7Y4W - chains D and F of the 10 polymer chains in the assembly; structure by electron microscopy, 3.67 A resolution.

== Chain D (and F) ==
Molecule: Transitional endoplasmic reticulum ATPase
From: Homo sapiens
Notes: EC 3.6.4.6; chain F of this document is another copy of the same molecule, construct and numbering; everything in this record applies to it too
UniProt: P55072 (TERA_HUMAN); residue numbers follow UniProt; this construct covers 21-806
Amino-acid sequence (787 residues; row label = number of the first residue in the row):
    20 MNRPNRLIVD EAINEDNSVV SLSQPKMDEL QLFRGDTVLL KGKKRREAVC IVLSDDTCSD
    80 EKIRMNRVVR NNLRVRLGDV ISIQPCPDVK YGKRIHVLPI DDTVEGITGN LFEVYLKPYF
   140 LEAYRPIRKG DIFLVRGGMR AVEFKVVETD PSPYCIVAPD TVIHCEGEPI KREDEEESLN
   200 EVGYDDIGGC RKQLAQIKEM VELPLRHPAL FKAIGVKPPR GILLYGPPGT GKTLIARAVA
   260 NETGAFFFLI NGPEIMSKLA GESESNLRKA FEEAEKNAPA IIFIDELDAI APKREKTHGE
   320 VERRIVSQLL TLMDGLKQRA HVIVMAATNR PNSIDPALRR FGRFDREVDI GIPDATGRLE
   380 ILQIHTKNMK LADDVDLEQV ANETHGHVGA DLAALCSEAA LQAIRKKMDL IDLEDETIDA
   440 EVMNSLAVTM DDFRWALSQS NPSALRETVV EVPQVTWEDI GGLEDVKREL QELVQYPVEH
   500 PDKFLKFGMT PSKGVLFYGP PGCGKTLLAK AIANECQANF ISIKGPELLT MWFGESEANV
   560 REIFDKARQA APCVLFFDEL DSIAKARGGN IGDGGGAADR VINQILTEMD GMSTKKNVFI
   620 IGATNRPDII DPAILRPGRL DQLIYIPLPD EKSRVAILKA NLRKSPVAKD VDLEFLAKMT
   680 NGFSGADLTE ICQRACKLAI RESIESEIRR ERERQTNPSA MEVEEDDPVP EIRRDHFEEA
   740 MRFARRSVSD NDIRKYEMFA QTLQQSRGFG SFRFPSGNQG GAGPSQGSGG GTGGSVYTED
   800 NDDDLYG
Not modelled in the structure: 20-21, 765-806 (chain F: 20-21, 777-806)
Differences from the reference sequence: initiating methionine (20)
UniProt features mapped onto this chain:
  - region: Thr797 to Gly806 (Interaction with UBXN6)
  - motif: Asp802 to Gly806 (PIM motif)
  - binding site (ATP): Pro247 to Leu253, Asn348, His384, Gly521 to Leu526
  - modified residue: Ser37 (Phosphoserine), Lys315 (N6,N6,N6-trimethyllysine), Thr436 (Phosphothreonine), Ser462 (Phosphoserine), Lys502 (N6-acetyllysine), Lys505 (N6-acetyllysine), Lys668 (N6-acetyllysine), Ser702 (Phosphoserine), Lys754 (N6-acetyllysine), Ser770 (Phosphoserine), Ser775 (Phosphoserine), Ser787 (Phosphoserine), Tyr805 (Phosphotyrosine)
  - natural variant: Arg95 (R95G: In IBMPFD1), Gly97 (G97E: In CMT2Y), Ile126 (I126F: In IBMPFD1; uncertain significance), Arg155 (R155C: In IBMPFD1; R155H: In FTDALS6 and IBMPFD1; R155L: In IBMPFD1; R155P: In IBMPFD1; R155S: In IBMPFD1), Arg159 (R159G: In FTDALS6; R159H: In IBMPFD1), Ala160 (A160T: In IBMPFD1; uncertain significance), Glu185 (E185K: In CMT2Y), Arg191 (R191Q: In FTDALS6 and IBMPFD1), Leu198 (L198W: In IBMPFD1), Ala232 (A232E: In IBMPFD1), Ile254 (I254F: In IBMPFD1; uncertain significance), Ile369 (I369T: In IBMPFD1; uncertain significance), 2 further natural variant entries in UniProt
  - mutagenesis: Phe52 to Asp55 (Abolishes interaction with NPLOC4; when associated with A-110), Arg53 (R53A: Minor effect on affinity for ATP and ADP), Arg86 (R86A: Strongly increased affinity for ATP. Strongly reduced affinity for ADP), Tyr110 (Y110A: Abolishes interaction with NPLOC4; when associated with 52-A--A-55), Arg113 to His115 (Severely reduced binding to DERL1), Phe131 (F131R: Severely reduced binding to DERL1), Leu140 (L140D: Severely reduced binding to DERL1), Asp179 (D179R: No effect on binding to DERL1), His183 (H183W: Severely reduced binding to DERL1), Lys251 (K251Q: Impairs ERAD degradation of HMGCR and does not inhibit interaction with RHBDD1; when associated with Q-524), Glu305 (E305Q: Defect in ubiquitin-dependent protein degradation by the proteasome; when associated with Q-578), Lys312 (K312A: Does not affect methylation by VCPKMT), 8 further mutagenesis entries in UniProt

== How chain D and chain F interact ==
Pairs across the interface - 91 pairs, chain D then chain F:
  Pro247(D) - Arg359(F)
  Pro247(D) - Phe360(F)
  Pro272(D) - Ser326(F)
  Pro272(D) - Thr330(F)
  Glu273(D) - Thr330(F)  hydrogen bond (backbone-side chain)
  Ser276(D) - Arg323(F)
  Ser276(D) - Ser326(F)
  Ser276(D) - Gln327(F)  hydrogen bond (side chain-backbone)
  Glu305(D) - Arg359(F)  salt bridge
  Glu305(D) - Arg362(F)  salt bridge
  His317(D) - His317(F)  hydrogen bond
  Glu321(D) - Glu319(F)
  Ala409(D) - Phe360(F)  hydrophobic
  Asp410(D) - Phe360(F)
  Ser416(D) - Val235(F)
  Ala419(D) - Ile233(F)  hydrophobic
  Ala419(D) - Val235(F)  hydrophobic
  Ile423(D) - Leu229(F)  hydrophobic
  Ile423(D) - Ile233(F)  hydrophobic
  Arg424(D) - Glu218(F)  salt bridge
  Met427(D) - Glu80(F)
  Asp428(D) - Ile27(F)
  Asp428(D) - Glu80(F)
  Leu429(D) - Glu80(F)
  Ile430(D) - Arg25(F)
  Ile430(D) - Leu26(F)
  Ile430(D) - Glu80(F)
  Asp431(D) - Val99(F)
  Ile437(D) - Ala228(F)  hydrophobic
  Ile437(D) - Leu229(F)  hydrophobic
  Asp438(D) - Ala228(F)
  Asp438(D) - Lys231(F)  salt bridge
  Asp438(D) - Ala232(F)
  Val441(D) - Leu229(F)  hydrophobic
  Val441(D) - Ala232(F)  hydrophobic
  Leu445(D) - Ile233(F)  hydrophobic
  Leu456(D) - Lys614(F)
  Ser457(D) - Lys614(F)
  Ser457(D) - Lys615(F)
  Asn460(D) - Arg567(F)
  Ser462(D) - Phe360(F)
  Arg465(D) - Arg560(F)
  Arg465(D) - Glu607(F)  salt bridge
  Pro545(D) - Asn602(F)
  Pro545(D) - Thr606(F)
  Leu548(D) - Asp598(F)
  Leu548(D) - Asn602(F)
  Thr549(D) - Asn602(F)
  Phe552(D) - Gly595(F)
  Phe552(D) - Asp598(F)
  Phe552(D) - Arg599(F)
  Asn589(D) - Gly588(F)
  Asn589(D) - Gly591(F)
  Ile590(D) - Arg586(F)
  Ile590(D) - Gly591(F)
  Ile590(D) - Gly594(F)
  Asp592(D) - Gly591(F)
  Asp592(D) - Asp592(F)
  Ser664(D) - Lys505(F)  hydrogen bond (side chain-backbone)
  Pro665(D) - Phe506(F)  hydrophobic
  Phe674(D) - Arg772(F)
  Phe674(D) - Pro774(F)  hydrophobic
  Met678(D) - Phe768(F)  hydrophobic
  Met678(D) - Phe771(F)  hydrophobic
  Gln692(D) - Thr509(F)  hydrogen bond (side chain-backbone)
  Lys696(D) - Met508(F)
  Ile699(D) - Lys502(F)
  Ile699(D) - Phe503(F)  hydrophobic
  Ile699(D) - Phe506(F)  hydrophobic
  Arg700(D) - Arg487(F)
  Arg700(D) - Glu491(F)  salt bridge
  Arg700(D) - Tyr495(F)  hydrogen bond
  Ile703(D) - Tyr495(F)  hydrophobic
  Ile703(D) - Lys502(F)
  Pro729(D) - Lys505(F)
  Ile731(D) - Phe506(F)  hydrophobic
  Arg733(D) - Phe773(F)
  Arg733(D) - Pro774(F)  hydrogen bond (side chain-backbone)
  Arg733(D) - Gly776(F)
  Glu737(D) - Phe771(F)
  Glu737(D) - Phe773(F)  hydrogen bond (side chain-backbone)
  Glu737(D) - Pro774(F)
  Met740(D) - Phe771(F)
  Arg741(D) - Phe771(F)
  Phe742(D) - Arg766(F)
  Ala743(D) - Ser765(F)
  Ala743(D) - Arg766(F)
  Ala743(D) - Gly767(F)
  Arg744(D) - Ser765(F)
  Arg744(D) - Arg766(F)
  Arg745(D) - Ser765(F)
Other interface residues (no listed pair), chain D (71 interface residues in all): Gly248, Met275, Leu278, Ala279, Lys315, Gly318, Met388, Val407, Asp434, Met442, Arg453, Leu464, Glu546, Trp551, Ala585, Asp671, Cys695, Ala698
Other interface residues (no listed pair), chain F (63 interface residues in all): Lys45, Asp98, His226, Lys236, Arg313, Glu556, Gly610, Arg638, Ser775

== In short ==
Chain D and chain F form an interface of 71 and 63 residues respectively; the contacts include 8 hydrogen
bonds and 6 salt bridges. Among the polar pairs are Glu305(D)-Arg359(F), Glu305(D)-Arg362(F) and
Arg424(D)-Glu218(F). From UniProt: 15 ATP-binding residues and 24 mutagenesis sites on chain D.
Both chains are Transitional endoplasmic reticulum ATPase (Homo sapiens). Entry 7Y4W (The cryo-EM structure of
human ERAD retro-translocation complex) was determined by electron microscopy, deposited together with 7Y53
and 7Y59.
